Entry 4CAS (X-ray diffraction, 3.50 A resolution); this record covers chains B and C of the 4 polymer chains in the assembly.

== Chain B ==
Protein: Reaction center protein L chain
From: Blastochloris viridis
Reference sequence: P06009 (RCEL_RHOVI); residues 0-273 here correspond to UniProt positions 1-274 (UniProt number = residue number + 1)
Amino-acid sequence (274 residues; each row starts with the number of its first residue; numbering starts at 0):
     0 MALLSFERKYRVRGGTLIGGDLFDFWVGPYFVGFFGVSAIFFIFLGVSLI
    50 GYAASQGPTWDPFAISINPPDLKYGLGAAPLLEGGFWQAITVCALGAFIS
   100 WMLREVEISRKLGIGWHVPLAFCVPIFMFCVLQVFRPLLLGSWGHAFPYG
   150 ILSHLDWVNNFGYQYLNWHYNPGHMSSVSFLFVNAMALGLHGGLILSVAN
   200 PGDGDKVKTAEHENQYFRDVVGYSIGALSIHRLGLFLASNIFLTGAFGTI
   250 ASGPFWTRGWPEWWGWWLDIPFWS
Disordered / not traced: 0
Ion coordination: Fe2+: His-190 (shared with His-217(C), Glu-232(C) of chain C)
Ligand contacts:
  - bacteriochlorophyll a (BCL), molecule 1: Val-46, Ile-49, Phe-97, Phe-128, Leu-131, Phe-146, Ile-150, Leu-151, His-153, Leu-154, Trp-156, Val-157
  - bacteriochlorophyll a (BCL), molecule 2: Phe-97, Phe-121, Pro-124, Ile-125, Met-127, Phe-128, Leu-131, Val-157, Asn-158, Phe-160, Gly-161, Tyr-162, Trp-167, His-168, Gly-172, His-173, Ser-176, Val-177, Leu-180, Phe-181, Ile-240, Phe-241, Gly-244, Ala-245, Gly-247, Thr-248
  - bacteriochlorophyll a (BCL), molecule 3: Val-157, Tyr-162, His-168, Phe-181
  - bacteriochlorophyll a (BCL), molecule 4: His-168, His-173, Met-174, Val-177, Ser-178, Phe-181, Val-182, Met-185
  - bacteriopheophytin b (BPB), molecule 1: Phe-41, Ile-42, Gly-45, Ile-49, Ile-89, Cys-92, Ala-93, Ala-96, Phe-97, Trp-100, Glu-104, Val-117, Ala-120, Phe-121, Val-123, Pro-124, Phe-128, Phe-146, Tyr-148, Gly-149, Ile-150, His-153, Ala-237, Ser-238, Phe-241
  - bacteriopheophytin b (BPB), molecule 2: Phe-181, Met-185, Leu-189, Phe-216, Val-219, Val-220
  - diacyl glycerol (DGA): Met-174, Ser-178, Trp-262, Trp-263, Trp-265
  - MPG ([(Z)-octadec-9-enyl] (2R)-2,3-bis(oxidanyl)propanoate), molecule 1: Gly-114, Trp-115, His-116, Leu-119, Arg-231, Leu-234, Phe-235, Ser-238
  - MPG, molecule 2: Phe-179, Val-182, Met-185, Ala-186, Leu-189, His-190, Leu-193, Phe-216, Ser-223, Ile-224, Gly-225, Ile-229, Leu-232, Phe-235, Leu-236, Asn-239
  - menaquinone-7 (MQ7): Val-26, Tyr-29, Phe-30, Val-31, Gly-35, Ile-39, Ile-42, Trp-100, Arg-103
  - octaprenyl pyrophosphate (OTP; (2E,6E,10E,14E,18E,22E,26E)-3,7,11,15,19,23,27,31-octamethyldotriaconta-2,6,10,14,18,22,26,30-octaenyl trihydrogen diphosphate): Phe-62, Leu-151, Leu-154
Curated features (UniProtKB/Swiss-Prot):
  - binding site ((7R,8Z)-bacteriochlorophyll b): His-153, His-173
  - binding site (Fe cation): His-190, His-230
  - binding site (a ubiquinone): Phe-216

== Chain C ==
Protein: Reaction center protein M chain
From: Blastochloris viridis
Reference sequence: P06010 (RCEM_RHOVI); residues 0-323 here correspond to UniProt positions 1-324 (UniProt number = residue number + 1)
Amino-acid sequence (324 residues; row label = number of the first residue in the row; numbering starts at 0):
     0 MADYQTIYTQIQARGPHITVSGEWGDNDRVGKPFYSYWLGKIGDAQIGPI
    50 YLGASGIAAFAFGSTAILIILFNMAAEVHFDPLQFFRQFFWLGLYPPKAQ
   100 YGMGIPPLHDGGWWLMAGLFMTLSLGSWWIRVYSRARALGLGTHIAWNFA
   150 AAIFFVLCIGCIHPTLVGSWSEGVPFGIWPHIDWLTAFSIRYGNFYYCPW
   200 HGFSIGFAYGCGLLFAAHGATILAVARFGGDREIEQITDRGTAVERAALF
   250 WRWTIGFNATIESVHRWGWFFSLMVMVSASVGILLTGTFVDNWYLWCVKH
   300 GAAPDYPAYLPATPDPASLPGAPK
Disordered / not traced: 0
Ion coordination: Fe2+: His-217, Glu-232 (shared with His-190(B) of chain B)
Ligand contacts:
  - bacteriochlorophyll a (BCL), molecule 1: Gly-62, Ala-65, Ile-66, Ile-69, Met-120, Leu-124, Phe-148, Ala-151, Ile-152, Phe-154, Val-155, Ile-158, Phe-175, Trp-183, Leu-184, Thr-185, Phe-187, Ser-188, Phe-194, Tyr-195, His-200, Ser-203, Ile-204, Ala-207, Tyr-208, Val-274, Met-275, Ala-278, Gly-281, Ile-282
  - bacteriochlorophyll a (BCL), molecule 2: Met-120, Phe-154, Val-155, Ile-158, Val-173, Ile-177, Trp-178, His-180, Ile-181, Trp-183, Leu-184
  - bacteriochlorophyll a (BCL), molecule 3: Leu-184, Tyr-195, Tyr-208
  - bacteriochlorophyll a (BCL), molecule 4: Tyr-195, His-200, Gly-201, Ile-204, Gly-205, Tyr-208, Gly-209, Leu-212, Phe-270
  - bacteriopheophytin b (BPB), molecule 1: Ala-58, Phe-59, Gly-62, Ser-63, Ile-66, Leu-67, Leu-70, Ser-123, Leu-124, Trp-127, Val-131, Ile-144, Asn-147, Phe-148, Ala-151, Ser-271, Val-274, Met-275
  - bacteriopheophytin b (BPB), molecule 2: Tyr-208, Gly-211, Leu-212, Ala-215, Ala-216, Trp-250, Thr-253, Ile-254
  - MPG ([(Z)-octadec-9-enyl] (2R)-2,3-bis(oxidanyl)propanoate), molecule 1: Ala-1, Asp-2, Thr-5, Ile-6
  - MPG, molecule 2: Gly-30, Lys-31, Phe-33, Ile-46, Gly-47, Ile-49
  - menaquinone-7 (MQ7): Leu-212, Leu-213, Ala-216, His-217, Thr-220, Val-243, Ala-246, Ala-247, Trp-250, Ile-254, Phe-256, Asn-257, Ala-258, Thr-259, Ile-260, Val-263, Trp-266, Phe-270
  - 15-cis-1,2-dihydroneurosporene (NS5): Ile-66, Ile-69, Leu-70, Met-73, Phe-88, Ile-104, Leu-114, Gly-117, Leu-118, Met-120, Thr-121, Val-155, Leu-156, Ile-158, Gly-159, Cys-160, Trp-169, Val-173, Pro-174, Phe-175, Gly-176, Ile-177, His-180
  - octaprenyl pyrophosphate (OTP; (2E,6E,10E,14E,18E,22E,26E)-3,7,11,15,19,23,27,31-octamethyldotriaconta-2,6,10,14,18,22,26,30-octaenyl trihydrogen diphosphate): Tyr-195, Pro-198, Gly-201, Phe-202, Gly-205, Phe-206, Trp-266, Phe-270, Trp-295, Cys-296, His-299, Ala-301
Curated features (UniProtKB/Swiss-Prot):
  - binding site ((7R,8Z)-bacteriochlorophyll b): His-180, His-200
  - binding site (Fe cation): His-217, Glu-232, His-264
  - binding site (a ubiquinone): Trp-250

== How chain B and chain C interact ==
Contacting residue pairs (189):
  Ala-1(B) / Arg-251(C)
  Leu-3(B) / Leu-248(C)  hydrophobic
  Leu-3(B) / Arg-251(C)
  Leu-3(B) / Asn-257(C)
  Phe-5(B) / Arg-239(C)
  Phe-5(B) / Glu-244(C)
  Phe-5(B) / Leu-248(C)  hydrophobic
  Glu-6(B) / Leu-248(C)
  Glu-6(B) / Arg-251(C)  salt bridge
  Glu-6(B) / Trp-252(C)  hydrogen bond
  Lys-8(B) / Glu-244(C)  salt bridge
  Tyr-9(B) / Thr-241(C)  hydrogen bond
  Tyr-9(B) / Glu-244(C)  hydrogen bond
  Tyr-9(B) / Arg-245(C)
  Tyr-9(B) / Leu-248(C)  hydrophobic
  Tyr-9(B) / Trp-252(C)
  Trp-25(B) / Trp-252(C)
  Pro-28(B) / Arg-251(C)
  Pro-28(B) / Trp-252(C)
  Pro-28(B) / Gly-255(C)
  Tyr-29(B) / Trp-252(C)
  Tyr-29(B) / Thr-253(C)
  Tyr-29(B) / Ile-254(C)  hydrogen bond (side chain-backbone)
  Tyr-29(B) / Gly-255(C)
  Phe-30(B) / Trp-252(C)  hydrogen bond (backbone-backbone)
  Phe-62(B) / Ala-301(C)
  Trp-100(B) / Thr-253(C)
  Arg-103(B) / Trp-252(C)  hydrogen bond (side chain-backbone)
  Arg-103(B) / Thr-253(C)  hydrogen bond (side chain-backbone)
  Glu-104(B) / Phe-249(C)
  Glu-104(B) / Thr-253(C)
  Ile-107(B) / Phe-249(C)  hydrophobic
  Ile-107(B) / Trp-252(C)
  Ile-107(B) / Thr-253(C)
  Ser-108(B) / Phe-249(C)
  Lys-110(B) / Trp-252(C)
  Leu-111(B) / Arg-245(C)  hydrogen bond (backbone-side chain)
  Leu-111(B) / Phe-249(C)  hydrophobic
  Leu-111(B) / Trp-252(C)  hydrophobic
  Gly-112(B) / Phe-227(C)
  Ile-113(B) / Ala-223(C)
  Ile-113(B) / Val-224(C)  hydrophobic
  Ile-113(B) / Phe-249(C)  hydrophobic
  Gly-114(B) / Ala-223(C)  hydrogen bond (backbone-backbone)
  His-116(B) / Thr-5(C)  hydrogen bond
  His-116(B) / Ala-219(C)
  His-116(B) / Leu-222(C)
  His-116(B) / Ala-223(C)  hydrogen bond (side chain-backbone)
  Val-117(B) / Ala-216(C)
  Val-117(B) / Ala-219(C)  hydrophobic
  Val-117(B) / Thr-220(C)
  Val-117(B) / Phe-249(C)  hydrophobic
  Val-117(B) / Trp-250(C)  hydrophobic
  Leu-151(B) / Ala-301(C)
  Leu-151(B) / Pro-303(C)
  Ser-152(B) / Tyr-305(C)
  Leu-154(B) / Tyr-195(C)
  Asp-155(B) / Tyr-196(C)  hydrogen bond
  Asp-155(B) / Pro-303(C)
  Asp-155(B) / Tyr-305(C)  hydrogen bond
  Val-157(B) / Tyr-195(C)
  Asn-158(B) / Asn-193(C)
  Asn-158(B) / Tyr-195(C)
  Tyr-162(B) / Thr-185(C)
  Asn-166(B) / Asp-182(C)
  His-168(B) / Ile-181(C)
  His-168(B) / Leu-184(C)
  His-168(B) / Thr-185(C)
  Tyr-169(B) / Trp-178(C)  hydrophobic
  Tyr-169(B) / Ile-181(C)  hydrophobic
  Tyr-169(B) / Asp-182(C)  hydrogen bond
  Met-174(B) / Trp-178(C)  hydrophobic
  Leu-180(B) / Ala-207(C)
  Asn-183(B) / Cys-210(C)
  Asn-183(B) / Gly-211(C)  hydrogen bond (side chain-backbone)
  Asn-183(B) / Phe-214(C)
  Ala-184(B) / Cys-210(C)  hydrophobic
  Ala-184(B) / Ser-271(C)  hydrogen bond (backbone-side chain)
  Ala-186(B) / Phe-214(C)
  Leu-187(B) / Cys-210(C)
  Leu-187(B) / Leu-213(C)  hydrophobic
  Leu-187(B) / Phe-214(C)
  Leu-187(B) / Gly-267(C)
  Gly-188(B) / Asn-147(C)
  Gly-188(B) / Trp-268(C)
  Gly-188(B) / Ser-271(C)
  Leu-189(B) / Ile-144(C)  hydrophobic
  His-190(B) / His-217(C)
  His-190(B) / Glu-232(C)  salt bridge
  His-190(B) / His-264(C)  hydrogen bond
  Gly-191(B) / His-264(C)
  Gly-192(B) / His-143(C)
  Gly-192(B) / Ile-144(C)
  Gly-192(B) / Trp-268(C)
  Leu-193(B) / Ile-144(C)
  Ile-194(B) / Glu-232(C)
  Ile-194(B) / Ile-233(C)
  Ile-194(B) / Ile-236(C)  hydrophobic
  Ile-194(B) / His-264(C)
  Leu-195(B) / His-143(C)
  Leu-195(B) / Glu-261(C)
  Leu-195(B) / His-264(C)
  Leu-195(B) / Arg-265(C)
  Ser-196(B) / Leu-140(C)
  Ser-196(B) / Gly-141(C)  hydrogen bond (backbone-backbone)
  Ser-196(B) / His-143(C)  hydrogen bond (backbone-side chain)
  Val-197(B) / Ile-233(C)  hydrophobic
  Ala-198(B) / Ile-236(C)  hydrophobic
  Asn-199(B) / Gly-141(C)
  Asn-199(B) / His-143(C)
  Asn-199(B) / Glu-261(C)  hydrogen bond
  Asn-199(B) / Arg-265(C)  hydrogen bond
  Pro-200(B) / Arg-136(C)  hydrogen bond (backbone-side chain)
  Pro-200(B) / Gly-139(C)
  Pro-200(B) / Gly-141(C)
  Val-206(B) / Ile-233(C)  hydrophobic
  Lys-207(B) / Gly-139(C)  hydrogen bond (side chain-backbone)
  Lys-207(B) / Leu-140(C)
  Lys-207(B) / Ile-233(C)
  Glu-210(B) / Val-19(C)
  His-211(B) / Val-19(C)
  His-211(B) / Leu-138(C)
  Glu-212(B) / Ile-233(C)
  Gln-214(B) / Ile-17(C)
  Gln-214(B) / Thr-18(C)
  Gln-214(B) / Val-19(C)  hydrogen bond (side chain-backbone)
  Gln-214(B) / Arg-28(C)
  Tyr-215(B) / Val-131(C)  hydrogen bond (side chain-backbone)
  Tyr-215(B) / Arg-134(C)
  Tyr-215(B) / Ala-135(C)
  Tyr-215(B) / Leu-138(C)  hydrophobic
  Tyr-215(B) / Leu-140(C)  hydrophobic
  Tyr-215(B) / Ile-144(C)  hydrophobic
  Phe-216(B) / Ile-144(C)  hydrophobic
  Arg-217(B) / Asp-43(C)  salt bridge
  Arg-217(B) / Gln-45(C)  hydrogen bond
  Arg-217(B) / Pro-48(C)
  Arg-217(B) / Ile-49(C)
  Asp-218(B) / Arg-28(C)  salt bridge
  Asp-218(B) / Ile-49(C)
  Asp-218(B) / Tyr-50(C)  hydrogen bond (backbone-backbone)
  Asp-218(B) / Arg-130(C)  hydrogen bond (backbone-side chain)
  Asp-218(B) / Arg-134(C)  salt bridge
  Asp-218(B) / Leu-138(C)
  Val-219(B) / Trp-127(C)
  Val-219(B) / Arg-130(C)  hydrogen bond (backbone-side chain)
  Val-220(B) / Ile-49(C)
  Gly-221(B) / Gly-47(C)  hydrogen bond (backbone-backbone)
  Gly-221(B) / Pro-48(C)
  Gly-221(B) / Ile-49(C)
  Tyr-222(B) / Leu-38(C)
  Tyr-222(B) / Gly-42(C)
  Tyr-222(B) / Asp-43(C)  hydrogen bond (side chain-backbone)
  Tyr-222(B) / Gln-45(C)
  Ser-223(B) / Asp-43(C)
  Ile-224(B) / Gly-42(C)
  Ile-224(B) / Asp-43(C)  hydrogen bond (backbone-backbone)
  Ala-226(B) / Asp-230(C)
  Leu-227(B) / Ala-225(C)  hydrophobic
  Leu-227(B) / Asp-230(C)
  Ser-228(B) / Ile-41(C)
  Ser-228(B) / Gly-42(C)
  Ile-229(B) / Phe-214(C)
  His-230(B) / His-217(C)  hydrogen bond
  His-230(B) / Gly-218(C)
  His-230(B) / Ile-221(C)
  His-230(B) / Glu-232(C)  salt bridge
  Arg-231(B) / Gln-4(C)  hydrogen bond (side chain-backbone)
  Arg-231(B) / Thr-5(C)  hydrogen bond (side chain-backbone)
  Arg-231(B) / Ile-6(C)  hydrogen bond (side chain-backbone)
  Arg-231(B) / Ile-41(C)  hydrogen bond (side chain-backbone)
  Arg-231(B) / Leu-222(C)
  Gly-233(B) / Phe-214(C)
  Leu-234(B) / Ala-215(C)
  Leu-234(B) / Ala-219(C)  hydrophobic
  Leu-234(B) / Leu-222(C)  hydrophobic
  Ala-237(B) / Gly-211(C)
  Ala-237(B) / Ala-215(C)
  Trp-263(B) / Trp-178(C)
  Trp-266(B) / Phe-85(C)  hydrophobic
  Trp-266(B) / Arg-86(C)  hydrogen bond (side chain-backbone)
  Leu-267(B) / Arg-86(C)  hydrogen bond (backbone-side chain)
  Leu-267(B) / Trp-90(C)  hydrophobic
  Phe-271(B) / Leu-82(C)  hydrophobic
  Trp-272(B) / Leu-82(C)  hydrophobic
  Trp-272(B) / Gln-83(C)  hydrogen bond (backbone-side chain)
  Trp-272(B) / Phe-85(C)  hydrophobic
  Trp-272(B) / Arg-86(C)  hydrogen bond (backbone-side chain)
  Ser-273(B) / Arg-86(C)
Other interface residues (no listed pair), chain B (91 interface residues in all): Arg-10, Asp-60, Ala-63, Asp-70, Ala-120, Thr-208, Ala-209, Ile-240
Other interface residues (no listed pair), chain C (96 interface residues in all): Tyr-7, Lys-40, Ile-46, Ile-189, Tyr-208, Glu-234, Thr-237, Ala-247, Gly-300, Ala-302, Tyr-308

== Summary ==
91 residues of chain B face 96 of chain C across their interface; the contacts include 41 hydrogen bonds and 7
salt bridges. Among the polar pairs are Glu-6(B)/Arg-251(C), Lys-8(B)/Glu-244(C) and His-190(B)/Glu-232(C).
Chain B is Reaction center protein L chain and chain C is Reaction center protein M chain, both from
Blastochloris viridis; the structure, Serial femtosecond crystallography structure of a photosynthetic
reaction center, was determined by X-ray diffraction.
